8JH4 - chains N and a of the 23 polymer chains in the assembly; structure by electron microscopy, 3.20 A resolution.

Chain N:
Molecule: 198-nt DNA strand
Source organism: synthetic construct
Sequence (198 nucleotides; row label = number of the first residue in the row; numbers below 1 keep their minus sign (DG-125 is residue -125)):
  -125 GCTTACGTCAGTCTGGCCATCTTTGTGTTTGGTGTGTTTGGGTGGTGGCC
   -75 GTTTTCGTTGTTTTTTTCTGTCTCGTGCCTGGTGTCTTGGGTGTAATCCC
   -25 CTTGGCGGTTAAAACGCGGGGGACAGCGCGTACGTGCGTTTAAGCGGTGC
    25 TAGAGCTGTCTACGACCAATTGAGCGGCCTCGGCACCGGGATTCTGAT
Not modelled in the structure: -125 to -106, -43 to -32

Chain a:
Name: Histone H3.3
Source organism: Homo sapiens
UniProtKB: P84243 (H33_HUMAN); residues 0-135 here correspond to UniProt positions 1-136 (UniProt number = residue number + 1)
Sequence (136 residues; each row starts with the number of its first residue; numbering starts at 0):
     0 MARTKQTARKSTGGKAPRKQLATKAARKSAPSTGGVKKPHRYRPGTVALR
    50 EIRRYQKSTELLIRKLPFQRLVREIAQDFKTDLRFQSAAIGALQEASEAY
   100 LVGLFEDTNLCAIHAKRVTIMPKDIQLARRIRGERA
Not modelled in the structure: 0-37, 134-135
UniProt features mapped onto this chain:
  - site: Ser31 (Interaction with ZMYND11)
  - modified residue: Arg2 (Asymmetric dimethylarginine), Thr3 (Phosphothreonine), Lys4 (Allysine), Gln5 (5-glutamyl dopamine), Thr6 (Phosphothreonine), Arg8 (Citrulline), Lys9 (N6,N6,N6-trimethyllysine), Ser10 (ADP-ribosylserine), Thr11 (Phosphothreonine), Lys14 (N6-(2-hydroxyisobutyryl)lysine), Arg17 (Asymmetric dimethylarginine), Lys18 (N6-(2-hydroxyisobutyryl)lysine), Lys23 (N6-(2-hydroxyisobutyryl)lysine), Arg26 (Citrulline), Lys27 (N6,N6,N6-trimethyllysine), Ser28 (ADP-ribosylserine), Ser31 (Phosphoserine), Lys36 (N6,N6,N6-trimethyllysine), Lys37 (N6-methyllysine), Tyr41 (Phosphotyrosine) and 9 more in UniProt
  - lipidation: Lys18 (N6-decanoyllysine)

Interface between chain N and chain a:
Pairs across the interface - 20 pairs, chain N then chain a:
  DT-98(N) - His39(a)  hydrogen bond to the base
  DT-97(N) - His39(a)  hydrogen bond to the sugar
  DG-95(N) - Tyr41(a)  sugar contact
  DG-95(N) - Arg49(a)  hydrogen bond to the phosphate
  DG-94(N) - Arg49(a)  salt bridge to the phosphate
  DG-94(N) - Arg53(a)  salt bridge to the phosphate
  DC-2(N) - Lys115(a)  salt bridge to the phosphate
  DT9(N) - Arg40(a)  hydrogen bond to the base
  DT9(N) - Tyr41(a)  sugar contact
  DT9(N) - Arg42(a)  phosphate contact
  DT9(N) - Pro43(a)  phosphate contact
  DT9(N) - Gly44(a)  phosphate contact
  DT9(N) - Val46(a)  phosphate contact
  DG10(N) - His39(a)  phosphate contact
  DG10(N) - Arg40(a)  sugar contact
  DA17(N) - Leu65(a)  phosphate contact
  DA17(N) - Arg69(a)  salt bridge to the phosphate
  DG18(N) - Lys64(a)  hydrogen bond to the phosphate
  DG18(N) - Leu65(a)  phosphate contact
  DA26(N) - Arg83(a)  hydrogen bond to the sugar
Also at the interface, not in a pair above, chain N (13 interface residues in all): DT-96, DG8, DG27
Also at the interface, not in a pair above, chain a (18 interface residues in all): Ala47, Arg63, Pro66, Asp81

Summary:
Chain N and chain a form an interface of 13 and 18 residues respectively, with 6 hydrogen bonds and 4 salt
bridges. Polar contacts include DT-98(N)-His39(a), DT9(N)-Arg40(a) and DT-97(N)-His39(a).
Here chain N is a 198-nt DNA strand (synthetic construct) and chain a is Histone H3.3 (Homo sapiens). Entry
8JH4 (RNA polymerase II elongation complex containing 60 bp upstream DNA loop, stalled at SHL(-1) of the ...)
was determined by electron microscopy, deposited together with 8JH2 and 8JH3.
